Entry 8GT7 (X-ray diffraction, 3.28 A resolution); this record covers chains C and D of the 6 polymer chains in the assembly.

Chain C:
Molecule: Cysteine proteinase falcipain 2a
Source organism: Plasmodium falciparum 3D7
Notes: EC 3.4.22.-
UniProtKB: Q8I6U4 (Q8I6U4_PLAF7); residues 1-241 here correspond to UniProt positions 244-484 (UniProt number = residue number + 243)
Amino-acid sequence (241 residues; each row starts with the number of its first residue):
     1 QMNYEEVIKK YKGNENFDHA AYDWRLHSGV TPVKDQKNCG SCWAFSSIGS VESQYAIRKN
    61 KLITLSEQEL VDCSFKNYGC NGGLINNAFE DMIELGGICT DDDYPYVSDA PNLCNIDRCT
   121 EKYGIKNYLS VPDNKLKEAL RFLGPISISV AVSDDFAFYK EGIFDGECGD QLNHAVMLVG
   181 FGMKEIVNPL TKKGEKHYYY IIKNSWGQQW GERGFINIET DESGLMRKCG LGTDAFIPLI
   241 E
Disulfide bonds: Cys39-Cys80, Cys73-Cys114, Cys168-Cys229
Residues lining bound ligands: PE8 (3,6,9,12,15,18,21-heptaoxatricosane-1,23-diol): Asp133, Ser223, Leu225, Met226
Curated features (UniProtKB/Swiss-Prot):
  - motif: Gln1 to Phe17 (Nose motif), Glu185 to Gly194 (Arm motif)
  - active site: Cys42, His174, Asn204

Chain D:
Molecule: Cystatin-A
Source organism: Homo sapiens
UniProtKB: P01040 (CYTA_HUMAN); residue numbers follow UniProt; this construct covers 1-98
Amino-acid sequence (98 residues; each row starts with the number of its first residue):
     1 MIPGGLSEAK PATPEIQEIV DKVKPQLEEK TNETYGKLEA VQYKTQVVAG TNYYIKVRAG
    61 DNKYMHLRVF KSLPGQNEDL VLTGYQVDKN KDDELTGF
Sequence notes: engineered mutation Arg68 (Lys in P01040)
Metal / ion sites: Na+: Glu18 (shared with 1 residue of chain A)
Curated features (UniProtKB/Swiss-Prot):
  - motif: Gln46 to Gly50 (Secondary area of contact)
  - site: Gly4 (Reactive site)
  - modified residue: Met1 (N-acetylmethionine)

Interface between chain C and chain D:
Contacting residue pairs - 37 pairs, chain C then chain D:
  Gln36(C) - Val47(D)
  Gln36(C) - Val48(D)
  Gln36(C) - Ala49(D)
  Lys37(C) - Ala49(D)
  Asn38(C) - Thr83(D)
  Cys39(C) - Val48(D)
  Gly40(C) - Gly4(D)
  Gly40(C) - Val47(D)
  Gly40(C) - Val48(D)
  Cys42(C) - Pro3(D)
  Cys42(C) - Gly4(D)  hydrogen bond (side chain-backbone)
  Trp43(C) - Pro3(D)
  Asn81(C) - Gly4(D)
  Asn81(C) - Gly5(D)
  Gly82(C) - Ile2(D)
  Gly83(C) - Ile2(D)
  Gly83(C) - Pro3(D)
  Leu84(C) - Ile2(D)  hydrophobic
  Ile85(C) - Pro3(D)  hydrophobic
  Val152(C) - Val47(D)  hydrophobic
  Ala157(C) - Leu73(D)  hydrophobic
  Ala157(C) - Pro74(D)
  Tyr159(C) - Pro74(D)
  Tyr159(C) - Gly75(D)
  Gln171(C) - Met1(D)
  Gln171(C) - Ser7(D)  hydrogen bond
  Leu172(C) - Met1(D)
  Asn173(C) - Met1(D)
  Asn173(C) - Ile2(D)
  Asn173(C) - Pro3(D)
  Asn173(C) - Gly4(D)
  Asn173(C) - Val47(D)
  His174(C) - Val47(D)
  Trp206(C) - Val48(D)  hydrogen bond (side chain-backbone)
  Trp206(C) - Ala49(D)
  Trp206(C) - Leu73(D)  hydrophobic
  Trp210(C) - Leu73(D)
Other interface residues (no listed pair), chain C (25 interface residues in all): Cys80, Asp154, Phe158, Ala175
Other interface residues (no listed pair), chain D (16 interface residues in all): Gln46, Thr51, Arg68

In short:
25 residues of chain C and 16 residues of chain D are in contact, with 3 hydrogen bonds. Polar pairs include
Cys42(C)-Gly4(D), Gln171(C)-Ser7(D) and Trp206(C)-Val48(D). Chain C binds compound PE8. From UniProt: 3
active-site residues on chain C.
Chain C is Cysteine proteinase falcipain 2a (Plasmodium falciparum 3D7) and chain D is Cystatin-A (Homo
sapiens); the structure, Structure of falcipain and human Stefin A mutant complex, was determined by X-ray
diffraction.
